PDB entry 8ZNB | electron microscopy, 2.53 A resolution | chain A

# Chain A
Protein: Glutamate dehydrogenase
Organism: Thermococcus profundus
Notes: EC 1.4.1.3
UniProtKB: O74024 (DHE3_THEPR); residues 4-419 here = UniProt positions 4-419
Sequence (416 residues; each row starts with the number of its first residue):
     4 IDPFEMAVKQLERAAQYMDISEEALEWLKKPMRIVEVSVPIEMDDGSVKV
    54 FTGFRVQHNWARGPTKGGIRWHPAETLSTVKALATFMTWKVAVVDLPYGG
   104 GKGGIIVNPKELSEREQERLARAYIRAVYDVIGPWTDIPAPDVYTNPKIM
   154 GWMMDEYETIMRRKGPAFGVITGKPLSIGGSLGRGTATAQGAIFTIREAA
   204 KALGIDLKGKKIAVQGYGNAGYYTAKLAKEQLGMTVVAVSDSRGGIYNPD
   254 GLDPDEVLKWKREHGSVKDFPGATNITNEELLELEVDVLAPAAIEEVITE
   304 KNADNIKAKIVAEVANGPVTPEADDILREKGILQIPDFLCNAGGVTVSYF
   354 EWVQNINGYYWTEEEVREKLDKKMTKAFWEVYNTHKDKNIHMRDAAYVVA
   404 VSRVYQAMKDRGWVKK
Sequence notes: engineered mutation F89 (Trp in O74024)
Small-molecule neighbours: NADPH (NDP; NADPH dihydro-nicotinamide-adenine-dinucleotide phosphate): T191, Q218, G219, Y220, G221, N222, A223, D244, S245, R246, K264, N281, A295, A296, I297, V317, A318, N319, N344
UniProt features mapped onto this chain:
  - active site: K105
  - binding site (NAD(+)): G219 to Y225

# In short
Bound to chain A: NADPH. From UniProt: active-site residue K105 and 7 NAD+-binding residues.
Chain A is Glutamate dehydrogenase (Thermococcus profundus); the structure, Cryo-EM structure of W89F mutated
Glutamate dehydrogenase from Thermococcus profundus incorporating NADPH in the steady stage ..., was
determined by electron microscopy, deposited together with 8ZNE, 8ZNC, 8ZND, 8ZNG and 8ZMU.
